PDB entry 8WKI | electron microscopy, 3.30 A resolution | chains ZJ and ZP of the 53 polymer chains in the assembly

[Chain ZJ (and ZP)]
Name: Flagellar hook protein FlgE
Source organism: Salmonella enterica subsp. enterica serovar Typhimurium str. LT2
Notes: chain ZP of this document is another copy of the same molecule, construct and numbering; everything in this record applies to it too
Reference sequence: P0A1J1 (FLGE_SALTY); residues 1-403 here = UniProt positions 1-403
Chain sequence (403 residues; row label = number of the first residue in the row):
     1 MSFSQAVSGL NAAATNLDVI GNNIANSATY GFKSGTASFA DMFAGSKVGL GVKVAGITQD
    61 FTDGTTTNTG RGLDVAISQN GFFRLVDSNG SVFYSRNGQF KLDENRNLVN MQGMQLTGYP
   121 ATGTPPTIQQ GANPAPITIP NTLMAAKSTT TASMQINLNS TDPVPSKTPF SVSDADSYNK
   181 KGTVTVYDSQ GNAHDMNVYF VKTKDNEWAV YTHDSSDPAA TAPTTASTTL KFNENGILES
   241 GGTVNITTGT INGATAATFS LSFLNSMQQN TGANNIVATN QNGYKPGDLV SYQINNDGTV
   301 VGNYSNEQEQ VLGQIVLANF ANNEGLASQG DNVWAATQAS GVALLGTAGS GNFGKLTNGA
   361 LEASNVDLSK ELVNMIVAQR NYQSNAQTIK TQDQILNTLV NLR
Not modelled in the structure: 1, 403

[Chain ZJ / chain ZP interface]
Pairs across the interface - 39 pairs, chain ZJ then chain ZP:
  Asn157(ZJ) - Leu143(ZP)
  Ser160(ZJ) - Gln190(ZP)
  Ser160(ZJ) - Asn192(ZP)  hydrogen bond
  Ser160(ZJ) - Asn252(ZP)
  Thr161(ZJ) - Asn192(ZP)
  Lys202(ZJ) - Asn252(ZP)
  Asp205(ZJ) - Asn252(ZP)
  Asp205(ZJ) - Gly253(ZP)  hydrogen bond (side chain-backbone)
  Asn206(ZJ) - Gln190(ZP)
  Asn206(ZJ) - Asn252(ZP)
  Glu234(ZJ) - Gln190(ZP)
  Glu234(ZJ) - Gly253(ZP)
  Glu234(ZJ) - Ala254(ZP)
  Glu234(ZJ) - Thr255(ZP)  hydrogen bond (side chain-backbone)
  Asn235(ZJ) - Ser189(ZP)  hydrogen bond
  Gly236(ZJ) - Gln190(ZP)
  Met267(ZJ) - Leu143(ZP)  hydrophobic
  Gln268(ZJ) - Gln190(ZP)  hydrogen bond (backbone-side chain)
  Gln269(ZJ) - Ala145(ZP)
  Gln269(ZJ) - Ala146(ZP)
  Gln269(ZJ) - Ser189(ZP)
  Gln269(ZJ) - Gln190(ZP)
  Gln269(ZJ) - Pro286(ZP)
  Asn270(ZJ) - Gln190(ZP)  hydrogen bond (backbone-backbone)
  Asn270(ZJ) - Gly191(ZP)
  Asn270(ZJ) - Asn192(ZP)
  Asn270(ZJ) - Pro286(ZP)
  Gly349(ZJ) - Asn89(ZP)  hydrogen bond (backbone-side chain)
  Ser369(ZJ) - Tyr382(ZP)  hydrogen bond
  Lys370(ZJ) - Asn11(ZP)
  Val373(ZJ) - Val7(ZP)  hydrophobic
  Val373(ZJ) - Leu10(ZP)  hydrophobic
  Ile376(ZJ) - Phe3(ZP)  hydrophobic
  Ile376(ZJ) - Asp393(ZP)
  Val377(ZJ) - Phe3(ZP)  hydrophobic
  Arg380(ZJ) - Asp393(ZP)  salt bridge
  Arg380(ZJ) - Leu396(ZP)
  Arg380(ZJ) - Asn397(ZP)  hydrogen bond
  Gln387(ZJ) - Val400(ZP)
Other interface residues (no listed pair), chain ZJ (25 interface residues in all): Gln79, Thr271, Ser350, Gln383
Other interface residues (no listed pair), chain ZP (24 interface residues in all): Gln329, Ile389

[In short]
The interface between chain ZJ and chain ZP involves 25 residues on one side and 24 on the other; the contacts
include 9 hydrogen bonds and 1 salt bridge. Among the polar pairs are Arg380(ZJ)-Asp393(ZP),
Ser160(ZJ)-Asn192(ZP) and Asp205(ZJ)-Gly253(ZP).
Both chains are Flagellar hook protein FlgE (Salmonella enterica subsp. enterica serovar Typhimurium str.
LT2). Entry 8WKI (Cryo-EM structure of the distal rod-hook within the flagellar motor-hook complex in the CW
state) was determined by electron microscopy, deposited together with 8WHT, 8WIW, 8WK3, 8WK4, 8WKK, 8WKQ and
11 further entries.
